PDB entry 8OZ1 | X-ray diffraction, 1.30 A resolution | chain A

# Chain A
Name: Cellulase, putative, cel5D
Organism: Cellvibrio japonicus Ueda107
Notes: EC 3.2.1.4
UniProt: B3PD52 (B3PD52_CELJU); residues 24-396 here correspond to UniProt positions 96-468 (UniProt number = residue number + 72)
Amino-acid sequence (396 residues; each row starts with the number of its first residue):
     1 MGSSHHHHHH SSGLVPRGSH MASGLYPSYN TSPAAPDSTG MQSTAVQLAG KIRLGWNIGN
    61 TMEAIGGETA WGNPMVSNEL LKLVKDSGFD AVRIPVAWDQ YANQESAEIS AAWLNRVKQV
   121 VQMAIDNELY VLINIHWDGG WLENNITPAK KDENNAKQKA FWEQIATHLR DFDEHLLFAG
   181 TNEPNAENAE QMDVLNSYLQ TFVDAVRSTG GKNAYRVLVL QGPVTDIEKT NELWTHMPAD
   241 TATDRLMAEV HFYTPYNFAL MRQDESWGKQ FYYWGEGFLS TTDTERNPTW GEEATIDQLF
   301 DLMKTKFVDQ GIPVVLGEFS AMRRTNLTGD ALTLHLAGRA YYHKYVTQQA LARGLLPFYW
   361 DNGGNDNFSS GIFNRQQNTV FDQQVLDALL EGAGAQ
Unresolved in the structure: 1-23
Covalent attachments: compound YLL linked to Glu-318
Sequence notes: initiating methionine (1); expression tag (2-23)
Small-molecule neighbours:
  - boric acid (BO3): Gln-200, Asp-204, Ala-239
  - RBH / alpha-D-xylopyranose / YLL: Asn-60, Trp-71, His-136, Trp-137, Glu-143, Asn-182, Glu-183, Tyr-253, Leu-260, Trp-360, Asn-362

# Overview
Ligands of chain A: boric acid and RBH / alpha-D-xylopyranose / YLL.
Chain A is Cellulase, putative, cel5D (Cellvibrio japonicus Ueda107); the structure, CjCel5D
endo-xyloglucanase bounc to CB665 covalent inhibitor, was determined by X-ray diffraction, deposited together
with 8BQA, 8BQB, 8BQC and 8BN7.
